PDB entry 6TQO | electron microscopy, 3.80 A resolution | chains Y and L of the 15 polymer chains in the assembly

== Chain Y ==
Name: DNA-directed RNA polymerase subunit beta'
Source organism: Escherichia coli
Notes: EC 2.7.7.6
Reference sequence: S1HM87 (S1HM87_ECOLX); numbering as in UniProt (aligned over 1-1407)
Chain sequence (1417 residues; numbered 1 to 1417; the number before each row is that of its first residue):
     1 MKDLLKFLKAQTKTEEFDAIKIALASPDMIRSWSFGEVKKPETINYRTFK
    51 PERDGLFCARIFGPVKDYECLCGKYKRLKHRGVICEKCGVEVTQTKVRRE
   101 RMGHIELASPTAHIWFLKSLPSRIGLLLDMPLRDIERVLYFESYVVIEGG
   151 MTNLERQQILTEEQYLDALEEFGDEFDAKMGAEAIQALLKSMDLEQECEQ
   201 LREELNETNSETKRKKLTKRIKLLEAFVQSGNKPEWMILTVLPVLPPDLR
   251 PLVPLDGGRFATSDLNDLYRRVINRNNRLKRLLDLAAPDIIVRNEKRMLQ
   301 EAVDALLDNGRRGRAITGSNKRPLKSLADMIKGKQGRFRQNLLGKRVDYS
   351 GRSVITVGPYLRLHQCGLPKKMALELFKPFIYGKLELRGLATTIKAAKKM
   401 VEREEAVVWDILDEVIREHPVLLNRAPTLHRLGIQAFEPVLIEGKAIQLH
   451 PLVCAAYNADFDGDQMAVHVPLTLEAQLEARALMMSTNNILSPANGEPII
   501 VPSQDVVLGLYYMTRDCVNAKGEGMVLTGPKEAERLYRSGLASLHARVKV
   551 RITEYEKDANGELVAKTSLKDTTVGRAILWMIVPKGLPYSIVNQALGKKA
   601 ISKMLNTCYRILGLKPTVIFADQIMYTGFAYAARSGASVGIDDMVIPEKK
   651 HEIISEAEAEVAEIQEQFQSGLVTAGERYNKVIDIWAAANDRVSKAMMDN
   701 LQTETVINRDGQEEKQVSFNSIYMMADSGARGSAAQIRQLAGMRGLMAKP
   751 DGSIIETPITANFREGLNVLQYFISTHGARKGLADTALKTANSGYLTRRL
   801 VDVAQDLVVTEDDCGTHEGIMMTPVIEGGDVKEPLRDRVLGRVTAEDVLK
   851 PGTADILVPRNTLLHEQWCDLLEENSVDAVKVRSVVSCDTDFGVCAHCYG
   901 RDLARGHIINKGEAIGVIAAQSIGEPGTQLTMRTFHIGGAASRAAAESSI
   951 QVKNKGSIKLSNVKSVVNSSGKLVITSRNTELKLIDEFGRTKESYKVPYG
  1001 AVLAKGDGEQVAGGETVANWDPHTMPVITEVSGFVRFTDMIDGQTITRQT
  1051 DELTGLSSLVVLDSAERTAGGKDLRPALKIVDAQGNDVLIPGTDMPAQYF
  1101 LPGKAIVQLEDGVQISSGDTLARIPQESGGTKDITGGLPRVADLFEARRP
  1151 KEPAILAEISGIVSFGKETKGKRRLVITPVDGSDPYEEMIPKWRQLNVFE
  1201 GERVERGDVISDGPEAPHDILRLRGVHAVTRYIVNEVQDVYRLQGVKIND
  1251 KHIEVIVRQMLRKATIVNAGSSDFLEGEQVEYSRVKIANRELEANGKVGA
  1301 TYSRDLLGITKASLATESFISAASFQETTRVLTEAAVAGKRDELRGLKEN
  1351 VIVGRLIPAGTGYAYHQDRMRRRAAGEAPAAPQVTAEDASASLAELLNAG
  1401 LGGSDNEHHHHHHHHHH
Unresolved in the structure: 1-15, 933-947, 1127-1134, 1376-1417
Differences from the reference sequence: expression tag (1408-1417)
Metal / ion sites: Zn2+ site 1: Cys70, Cys72, Cys85, Cys88; Mg2+: Asp460, Asp462, Asp464 (shared with 1 residue of chain R); Zn2+ site 2: Cys814, Cys888, Cys895, Cys898

== Chain L ==
Molecule: tDNA
Sequence (35 nucleotides; row label = number of the first residue in the row; numbers below 1 keep their minus sign (DG-14 is residue -14)):
   -14 GTTATCCGCTCACAATGCCACACGCGCTGCTCGGC
Unresolved in the structure: 20

== Interface between chain Y and chain L ==
Pairs across the interface (22):
  Lys118(Y) with DA-3(L), salt bridge to the phosphate
  Ser210(Y) with DA-11(L), hydrogen bond to the phosphate
  Thr212(Y) with DT-10(L), phosphate contact
  Lys213(Y) with DA-11(L), salt bridge to the phosphate
  Arg259(Y) with DG11(L), salt bridge to the phosphate
  Arg311(Y) with DC-2(L), salt bridge to the phosphate
  Ser319(Y) with DG11(L), hydrogen bond to the sugar
  Lys334(Y) with DA0(L), phosphate contact; DT1(L), salt bridge to the phosphate; DG2(L), phosphate contact
  Arg339(Y) with DA0(L), salt bridge to the phosphate; DG2(L), salt bridge to the phosphate
  Arg346(Y) with DC4(L), salt bridge to the phosphate
  Arg352(Y) with DC4(L), hydrogen bond to the sugar
  Ala426(Y) with DG2(L), base contact
  Thr790(Y) with DT1(L), base contact
  Ala791(Y) with DT1(L), sugar contact
  Lys1172(Y) with DC-9(L), hydrogen bond to the phosphate; DC-8(L), salt bridge to the phosphate
  Gln1326(Y) with DA-1(L), hydrogen bond to the sugar
  Glu1327(Y) with DC-2(L), sugar contact
  Thr1329(Y) with DC-2(L), phosphate contact
Other interface residues (no listed pair), chain Y (24 interface residues in all): Gly318, Pro427, Gln465, Gly794, Tyr795, Arg798
Other interface residues (no listed pair), chain L (14 interface residues in all): DC3, DC10

== Summary ==
24 residues of chain Y face 14 of chain L across their interface; the contacts include 5 hydrogen bonds and 9
salt bridges. Polar contacts include Ser319(Y)-DG11(L), Arg352(Y)-DC4(L) and Gln1326(Y)-DA-1(L). The Zn2+ site
1 is built by Cys70(Y), Cys72(Y), Cys85(Y) and Cys88(Y).
Here chain Y is DNA-directed RNA polymerase subunit beta' (Escherichia coli) and chain L is tDNA. Entry 6TQO
(rrn anti-termination complex) was determined by electron microscopy together with 6TQN from the same study.
